PDB entry 2NPS | X-ray diffraction, 2.50 A resolution | chains B and D of the 4 polymer chains in the assembly

[Chain B]
Protein: Syntaxin 13
Organism: Rattus norvegicus
Notes: fragment: Syntaxin 13 SNARE Motif, residues 177-244
Reference sequence: O70319 (O70319_RAT); residues 184-251 here correspond to UniProt positions 177-244 (UniProt number = residue number - 7)
Chain sequence (71 residues; numbered 181 to 251; the number before each row is that of its first residue):
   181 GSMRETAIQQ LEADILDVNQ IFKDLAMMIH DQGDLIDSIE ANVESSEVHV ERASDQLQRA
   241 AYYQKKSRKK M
Disordered / not traced: 249-251
Construct notes: cloning artifact (181-183)

[Chain D]
Protein: Syntaxin-6
Organism: Homo sapiens
Notes: fragment: Syntaxin 6 SNARE Motif, t-SNARE coiled-coil homology, residues 169-234
Reference sequence: O43752 (STX6_HUMAN); numbering as in UniProt (aligned over 169-234)
Chain sequence (82 residues; numbered 153 to 234; the number before each row is that of its first residue):
   153 GSHMASMTGG NNMGRMQDEQ LELVSGSIGV LKNMSQRIGG ELEEQAVMLE DFSHELESTQ
   213 SRLDNVMKKL AKVSHMTSDR RQ
Disordered / not traced: 153-169, 233-234
Construct notes: cloning artifact (153-168)
Reported in the primary citation:
  - contacts within the chain: E193-Q197

[Chain B / chain D interface]
Contacting residue pairs (6; chain B residue first):
  L191(B) - L173(D)  hydrophobic
  I195(B) - V176(D)  hydrophobic
  F202(B) - L183(D)
  L205(B) - I190(D)  hydrophobic
  I219(B) - F204(D)  hydrophobic
  Q244(B) - T229(D)
Also at the interface, not in a pair above, chain B (8 interface residues in all): V198, V223
Also at the interface, not in a pair above, chain D (7 interface residues in all): S187

[In short]
8 residues of chain B and 7 residues of chain D are in contact. The paper reports contacts within the chain
involving Q197(D) and E193(D).
Chain B is Syntaxin 13 (Rattus norvegicus) and chain D is Syntaxin-6 (Homo sapiens); the structure, Crystal
Structure of the Early Endosomal SNARE Complex, was determined by X-ray diffraction.
